2YPK - chains A and C of the 3 polymer chains in the assembly; structure by X-ray diffraction, 1.95 A resolution.

# Chain A
Name: HLA class I histocompatibility antigen, B-57 alpha chain
Organism: Homo sapiens
Reference sequence: P18465 (1B57_HUMAN); residues 1-274 here correspond to UniProt positions 25-298 (UniProt number = residue number + 24)
Amino-acid sequence (274 residues; numbered 1 to 274; the number before each row is that of its first residue):
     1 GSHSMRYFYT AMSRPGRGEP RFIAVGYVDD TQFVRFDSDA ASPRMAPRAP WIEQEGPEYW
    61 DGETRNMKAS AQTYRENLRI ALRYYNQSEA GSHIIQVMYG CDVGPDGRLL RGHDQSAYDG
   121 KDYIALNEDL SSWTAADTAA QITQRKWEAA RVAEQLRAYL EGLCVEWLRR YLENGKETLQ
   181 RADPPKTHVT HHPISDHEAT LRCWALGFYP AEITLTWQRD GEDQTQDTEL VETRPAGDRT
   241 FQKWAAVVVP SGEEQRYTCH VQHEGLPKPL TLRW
Disulfides: Cys101-Cys164, Cys203-Cys259
What the authors report for this chain:
  - contacts within the chain: Asp114-Ser116 (water-mediated contact), Tyr74-Ser116 (water-mediated contact)

# Chain C
Name: KF11 P24 gag peptide
Reference sequence: Q70XD7 (Q70XD7_9HIV1); residues 1-11 here correspond to UniProt positions 162-172 (UniProt number = residue number + 161)
Amino-acid sequence (11 residues; each row starts with the number of its first residue):
     1 KAFSPEVIPM F

# How chain A and chain C interact
Residue-residue contacts (38; chain A residue first):
  Met5(A) - Lys1(C)
  Tyr7(A) - Lys1(C)  hydrogen bond (side chain-backbone)
  Tyr7(A) - Ala2(C)  hydrogen bond (side chain-backbone)
  Tyr9(A) - Ala2(C)
  Tyr59(A) - Lys1(C)
  Glu63(A) - Lys1(C)
  Glu63(A) - Ala2(C)  hydrogen bond (side chain-backbone)
  Asn66(A) - Ala2(C)
  Asn66(A) - Phe3(C)  hydrogen bond (side chain-backbone)
  Asn66(A) - Ser4(C)
  Met67(A) - Ala2(C)  hydrophobic
  Thr73(A) - Ile8(C)
  Thr73(A) - Pro9(C)
  Thr73(A) - Met10(C)
  Tyr74(A) - Ile8(C)  hydrophobic
  Glu76(A) - Met10(C)
  Asn77(A) - Pro9(C)
  Asn77(A) - Met10(C)
  Asn77(A) - Phe11(C)  hydrogen bond (side chain-backbone)
  Ile80(A) - Phe11(C)
  Tyr84(A) - Phe11(C)  hydrogen bond (side chain-backbone)
  Ile95(A) - Phe11(C)  hydrophobic
  Tyr99(A) - Ala2(C)
  Tyr99(A) - Phe3(C)  hydrogen bond (side chain-backbone)
  Tyr123(A) - Phe11(C)  hydrophobic
  Thr143(A) - Phe11(C)  hydrogen bond (side chain-backbone)
  Lys146(A) - Phe11(C)  hydrogen bond (side chain-backbone)
  Trp147(A) - Pro9(C)
  Trp147(A) - Met10(C)  hydrogen bond (side chain-backbone)
  Val152(A) - Pro9(C)  hydrophobic
  Gln155(A) - Phe3(C)
  Gln155(A) - Pro5(C)
  Leu156(A) - Phe3(C)  hydrophobic
  Tyr159(A) - Lys1(C)  hydrogen bond (side chain-backbone)
  Tyr159(A) - Ala2(C)
  Tyr159(A) - Phe3(C)  hydrophobic
  Trp167(A) - Lys1(C)
  Tyr171(A) - Lys1(C)  hydrogen bond (side chain-backbone)
Interface residues without a listed pair, chain A (27 interface residues in all): Ser70, Ala81
Interface residues without a listed pair, chain C (11 interface residues in all): Glu6, Val7

# Summary
27 residues of chain A face 11 of chain C across their interface, with 12 hydrogen bonds. Polar pairs include
Tyr7(A)-Lys1(C), Tyr7(A)-Ala2(C) and Glu63(A)-Ala2(C). The paper reports contacts within the chain involving
Ser116(A), Asp114(A) and Tyr74(A).
Here chain A is HLA class I histocompatibility antigen, B-57 alpha chain (Homo sapiens) and chain C is KF11
P24 gag peptide. Entry 2YPK (Structural features underlying T-cell receptor sensitivity to concealed MHC class
I micropolymorphisms) was determined by X-ray diffraction, deposited together with 2YPL.
